8E95 - chains D and E of the 8 polymer chains in the assembly; structure by electron microscopy, 2.90 A resolution.

[Chain D]
Name: DNA-directed RNA polymerase subunit beta'
Source organism: Mycobacterium tuberculosis
Notes: EC 2.7.7.6
UniProtKB: A0A045J9E2 (A0A045J9E2_MYCTX); numbering as in UniProt (aligned over 1-1316)
Sequence (1318 residues; row label = number of the first residue in the row; numbers below 1 keep their minus sign (Gly-1 is residue -1)):
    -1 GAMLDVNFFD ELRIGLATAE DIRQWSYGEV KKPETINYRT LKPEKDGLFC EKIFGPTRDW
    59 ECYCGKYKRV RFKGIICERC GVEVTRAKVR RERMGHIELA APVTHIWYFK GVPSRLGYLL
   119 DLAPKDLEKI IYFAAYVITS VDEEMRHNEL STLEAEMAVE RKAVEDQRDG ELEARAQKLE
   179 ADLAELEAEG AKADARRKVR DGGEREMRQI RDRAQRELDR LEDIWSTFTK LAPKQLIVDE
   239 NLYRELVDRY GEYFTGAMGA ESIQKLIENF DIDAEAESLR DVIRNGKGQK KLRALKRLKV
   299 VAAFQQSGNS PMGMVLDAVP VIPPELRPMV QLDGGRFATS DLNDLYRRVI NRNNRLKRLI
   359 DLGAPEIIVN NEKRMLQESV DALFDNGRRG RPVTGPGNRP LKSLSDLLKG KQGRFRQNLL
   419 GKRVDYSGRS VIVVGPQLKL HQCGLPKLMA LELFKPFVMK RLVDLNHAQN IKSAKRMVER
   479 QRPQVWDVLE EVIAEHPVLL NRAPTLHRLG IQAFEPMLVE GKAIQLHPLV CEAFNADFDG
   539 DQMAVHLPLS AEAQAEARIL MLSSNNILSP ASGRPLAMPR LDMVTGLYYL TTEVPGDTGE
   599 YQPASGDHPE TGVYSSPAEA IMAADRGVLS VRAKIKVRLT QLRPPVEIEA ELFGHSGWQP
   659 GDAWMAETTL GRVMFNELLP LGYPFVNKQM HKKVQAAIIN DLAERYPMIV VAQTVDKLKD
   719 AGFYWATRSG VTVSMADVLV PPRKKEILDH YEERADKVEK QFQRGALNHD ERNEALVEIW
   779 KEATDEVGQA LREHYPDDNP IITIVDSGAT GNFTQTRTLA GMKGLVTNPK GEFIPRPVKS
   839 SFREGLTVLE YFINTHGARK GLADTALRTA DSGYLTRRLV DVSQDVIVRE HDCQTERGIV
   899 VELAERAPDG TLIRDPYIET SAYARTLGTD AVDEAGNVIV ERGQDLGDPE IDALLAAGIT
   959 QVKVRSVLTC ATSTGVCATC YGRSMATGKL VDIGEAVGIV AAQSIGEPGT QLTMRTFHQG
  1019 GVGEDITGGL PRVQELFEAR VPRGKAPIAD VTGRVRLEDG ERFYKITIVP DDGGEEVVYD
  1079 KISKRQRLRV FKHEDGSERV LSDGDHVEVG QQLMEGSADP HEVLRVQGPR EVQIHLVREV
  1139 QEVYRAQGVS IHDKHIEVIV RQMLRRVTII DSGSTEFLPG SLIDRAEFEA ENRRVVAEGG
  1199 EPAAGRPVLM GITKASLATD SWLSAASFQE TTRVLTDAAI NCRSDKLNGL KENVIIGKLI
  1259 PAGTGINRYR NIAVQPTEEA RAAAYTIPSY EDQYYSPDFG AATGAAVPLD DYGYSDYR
Disordered / not traced: 1014-1022, 1091-1096, 1283-1316
Differences from the reference sequence: expression tag (-1 to 0)
Ion coordination: Zn2+ site 1: Cys60, Cys62, Cys75, Cys78; Mg2+: Asp535, Asp537, Asp539 (shared with 1 residue of chain R); Zn2+ site 2: Cys891, Cys968, Cys975, Cys978

[Chain E]
Name: DNA-directed RNA polymerase subunit omega
Source organism: Mycobacterium tuberculosis
Notes: EC 2.7.7.6
UniProtKB: A0A0T9N9K3 (A0A0T9N9K3_MYCTX); residues 1-110 here correspond to UniProt positions 40-149 (UniProt number = residue number + 39)
Sequence (110 residues; row label = number of the first residue in the row):
     1 VSISQSDASL AAVPAVDQFD PSSGASGGYD TPLGITNPPI DELLDRVSSK YALVIYAAKR
    61 ARQINDYYNQ LGEGILEYVG PLVEPGLQEK PLSIALREIH ADLLEHTEGE
Disordered / not traced: 1-27, 110

[How chain D and chain E interact]
Pairs across the interface (58):
  Lys437(D) - Leu33(E)
  His439(D) - Leu33(E)
  Arg459(D) - Gln88(E)
  Glu489(D) - Leu87(E)
  Glu489(D) - Gln88(E)  hydrogen bond
  Val490(D) - Lys90(E)  hydrogen bond (backbone-side chain)
  Ala492(D) - Lys90(E)  hydrogen bond (backbone-side chain)
  Glu493(D) - Lys90(E)
  Glu493(D) - Ser93(E)  hydrogen bond
  His494(D) - Lys90(E)
  Glu513(D) - Ile35(E)
  Ala549(D) - Leu92(E)
  Glu550(D) - Ala58(E)
  Glu550(D) - Arg62(E)  salt bridge
  Gln552(D) - Leu92(E)
  Ala553(D) - Val54(E)
  Ala553(D) - Leu92(E)
  Glu554(D) - Val54(E)
  Arg556(D) - Ile35(E)  hydrogen bond (side chain-backbone)
  Arg556(D) - Asn37(E)  hydrogen bond (side chain-backbone)
  Arg556(D) - Ser93(E)  hydrogen bond
  Arg556(D) - Leu96(E)
  Ile557(D) - Ile40(E)  hydrophobic
  Ile557(D) - Lys50(E)
  Ile557(D) - Leu53(E)  hydrophobic
  Leu558(D) - Val54(E)  hydrophobic
  Pro705(D) - Asp41(E)
  Met706(D) - Asp41(E)
  Gln711(D) - Asp30(E)  hydrogen bond (side chain-backbone)
  Asp990(D) - Ser49(E)  hydrogen bond
  Asp990(D) - Tyr51(E)
  Glu993(D) - Tyr51(E)  hydrogen bond
  Gly1261(D) - Tyr51(E)
  Thr1262(D) - Tyr51(E)
  Thr1262(D) - Ile55(E)
  Arg1266(D) - Glu108(E)  salt bridge
  Arg1266(D) - Gly109(E)  hydrogen bond (backbone-backbone)
  Tyr1267(D) - Ser49(E)
  Tyr1267(D) - Tyr51(E)  hydrophobic
  Tyr1267(D) - Ile55(E)
  Tyr1267(D) - Glu108(E)
  Arg1268(D) - Lys59(E)
  Ile1270(D) - Ala52(E)  hydrophobic
  Ile1270(D) - Ile55(E)  hydrophobic
  Ile1270(D) - Lys59(E)
  Ile1270(D) - Thr107(E)
  Ala1271(D) - His106(E)
  Ala1271(D) - Thr107(E)  hydrogen bond (backbone-backbone)
  Val1272(D) - Tyr56(E)  hydrophobic
  Val1272(D) - Gln63(E)  hydrogen bond (backbone-side chain)
  Val1272(D) - Glu105(E)
  Gln1273(D) - Leu104(E)
  Gln1273(D) - Glu105(E)  hydrogen bond
  Pro1274(D) - Glu105(E)
  Thr1275(D) - Leu103(E)  hydrogen bond (side chain-backbone)
  Thr1275(D) - Leu104(E)
  Thr1275(D) - Glu105(E)
  Ala1278(D) - Leu103(E)  hydrophobic
Other interface residues (no listed pair), chain D (45 interface residues in all): Pro495, Ser548, Leu560, Ser562, Asn563, Ile707, Val708, Gly992, Asn1265, Asn1269, Arg1279
Other interface residues (no listed pair), chain E (41 interface residues in all): Gly28, Tyr29, Pro32, Gly34, Thr36, Pro39, Arg60, Val79, Leu82, Glu89

[Summary]
Chain D and chain E form an interface of 45 and 41 residues respectively, with 15 hydrogen bonds and 2 salt
bridges. Polar contacts include Glu550(D)-Arg62(E), Arg1266(D)-Glu108(E) and Glu489(D)-Gln88(E). Cys60(D),
Cys62(D), Cys75(D) and Cys78(D) coordinate Zn2+ site 1.
Here chain D is DNA-directed RNA polymerase subunit beta' and chain E is DNA-directed RNA polymerase subunit
omega, both from Mycobacterium tuberculosis. Entry 8E95 (Mycobacterium tuberculosis RNAP elongation complex)
was determined by electron microscopy, deposited together with 8E74, 8E79, 8E82 and 8E8M.
